2WHR - chains A and B; structure by X-ray diffraction, 2.54 A resolution.

Chain A (and B):
Protein: Acetylcholinesterase
Source organism: Mus musculus
Notes: EC 3.1.1.7; fragment: catalytic domain, residues 32-574; chain B of this document is another copy of the same molecule, construct and numbering; everything in this record applies to it too
UniProt: P21836 (ACES_MOUSE); residues 1-543 here correspond to UniProt positions 32-574 (UniProt number = residue number + 31)
Amino-acid sequence (548 residues; row label = number of the first residue in the row):
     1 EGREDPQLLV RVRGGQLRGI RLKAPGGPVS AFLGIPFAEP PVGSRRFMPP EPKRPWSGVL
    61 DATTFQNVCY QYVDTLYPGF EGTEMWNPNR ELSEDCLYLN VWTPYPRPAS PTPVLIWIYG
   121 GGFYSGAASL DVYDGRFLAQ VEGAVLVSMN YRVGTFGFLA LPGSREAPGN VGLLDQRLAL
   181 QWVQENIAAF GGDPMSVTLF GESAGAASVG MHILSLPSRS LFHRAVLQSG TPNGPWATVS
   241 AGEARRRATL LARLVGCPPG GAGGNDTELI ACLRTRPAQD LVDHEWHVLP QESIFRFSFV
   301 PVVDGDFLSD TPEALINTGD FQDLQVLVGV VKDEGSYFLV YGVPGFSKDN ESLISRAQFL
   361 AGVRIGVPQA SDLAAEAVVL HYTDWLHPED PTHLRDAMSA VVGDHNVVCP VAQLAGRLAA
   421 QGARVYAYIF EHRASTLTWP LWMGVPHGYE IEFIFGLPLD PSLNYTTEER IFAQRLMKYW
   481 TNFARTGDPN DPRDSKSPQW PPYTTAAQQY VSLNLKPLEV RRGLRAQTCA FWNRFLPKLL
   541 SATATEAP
Not modelled in the structure: 258-264, 543-548 (chain B: 1-3, 258-264, 545-548)
Cystine bridges: Cys-69/Cys-96, Cys-257/Cys-272, Cys-409/Cys-529
Covalent attachments: N-acetylglucosamine (NAG) linked to Asn-350, Asn-464
Sequence notes: expression tag (544-548)
Ligand contacts:
  - K27 (4-carbamoyl-1-(3-{4-[(E)-(hydroxyimino)methyl]pyridinium-1-yl}propyl)pyridinium): Tyr-72, Asp-74, Trp-86, Tyr-124, Glu-285, Trp-286, Arg-296, Phe-297, Ser-298, Tyr-337, Phe-338, Tyr-341, His-447, Gly-448
  - 1-ethoxy-2-(2-ethoxyethoxy)ethane (P4G): Ile-213, Arg-219, Phe-222, His-223, Phe-321, Asp-323, Leu-324
UniProt features mapped onto this chain:
  - active site: Ser-203 (Acyl-ester intermediate), Glu-334 (Charge relay system), His-447 (Charge relay system)
  - glycosylation (N-linked (GlcNAc...) asparagine): Asn-265, Asn-350, Asn-464
What the authors report for this chain:
  - binding site for K27: Asp-74, Tyr-124, Trp-286, Tyr-337, His-447
  - conformationally variable residues (side-chain flip): Trp-286
  - binding site for bromide ion: Phe-295
  - catalytic residues: Ser-203

How chain A and chain B interact:
Pairs across the interface (33; chain A residue first):
  Leu-373(A) with Phe-535(B), hydrophobic; Lys-538(B)
  Glu-376(A) with Lys-538(B), salt bridge
  Ala-377(A) with Phe-535(B), hydrophobic
  Leu-380(A) with Phe-535(B), hydrophobic
  His-381(A) with Gln-527(B)
  Thr-383(A) with Gln-527(B), hydrogen bond (backbone-side chain)
  Asp-384(A) with Gln-527(B)
  Trp-385(A) with Gln-508(B), hydrogen bond (backbone-side chain); Ala-526(B); Gln-527(B), hydrogen bond (backbone-side chain); Ala-530(B); Arg-534(B)
  Leu-386(A) with Gln-508(B); Arg-522(B); Gly-523(B)
  His-387(A) with Arg-522(B)
  Gln-508(A) with Trp-385(B), hydrogen bond (side chain-backbone); Leu-386(B)
  Arg-522(A) with Leu-386(B)
  Gly-523(A) with Leu-386(B)
  Ala-526(A) with Trp-385(B), hydrophobic
  Gln-527(A) with His-381(B); Thr-383(B), hydrogen bond (side chain-backbone); Trp-385(B), hydrogen bond (side chain-backbone)
  Ala-530(A) with Trp-385(B)
  Arg-534(A) with Leu-380(B); Trp-385(B)
  Phe-535(A) with Leu-373(B), hydrophobic; Ala-377(B), hydrophobic; Leu-380(B), hydrophobic; Phe-535(B), hydrophobic
  Lys-538(A) with Glu-376(B), salt bridge
Interface residues without a listed pair, chain A (22 interface residues in all): Ala-506, Leu-539, Ala-542
Interface residues without a listed pair, chain B (23 interface residues in all): Asp-384, His-387, Ala-506, Ala-507, Leu-539, Ala-542

In short:
22 residues of chain A face 23 of chain B across their interface, with 6 hydrogen bonds and 2 salt bridges.
Among the polar pairs are Glu-376(A)/Lys-538(B), Thr-383(A)/Gln-527(B) and Trp-385(A)/Gln-508(B). Ligands of
chain A: compound K27 and 1-ethoxy-2-(2-ethoxyethoxy)ethane. The paper reports the catalytic residue
Ser-203(A); a binding site for K27 at Asp-74(A), Tyr-124(A) and Trp-286(A) among others.
Both chains are Acetylcholinesterase (Mus musculus). Entry 2WHR (Crystal structure of acetylcholinesterase in
complex with K027) was determined by X-ray diffraction together with 2WHP and 2WHQ from the same study.
